PDB entry 3P2S | X-ray diffraction, 1.95 A resolution | chains A and B

# Chain A (and B)
Molecule: Fluoroacetyl coenzyme A thioesterase
From: Streptomyces cattleya
Notes: chain B of this document is another copy of the same molecule, construct and numbering; everything in this record applies to it too
Reference sequence: Q1EMV2 (Q1EMV2_STRCT); residues 1-139 here = UniProt positions 1-139
Sequence (143 residues; row label = number of the first residue in the row; numbers below 1 keep their minus sign (Gly-3 is residue -3)):
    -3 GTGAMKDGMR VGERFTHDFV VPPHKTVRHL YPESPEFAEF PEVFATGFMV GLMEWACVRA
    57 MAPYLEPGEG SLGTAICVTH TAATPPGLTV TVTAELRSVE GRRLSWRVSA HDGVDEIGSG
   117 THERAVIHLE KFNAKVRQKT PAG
Disordered / not traced: -3 to 4, 138-139
Differences from the reference sequence: expression tag (-3 to 0)
UniProt features mapped onto this chain:
  - active site: Thr42, Glu50, His76
  - binding site (substrate): Phe40 to Glu50, Gly69, Arg120
  - binding site (CoA): Gly69, His76, Thr77
  - mutagenesis: Val23 (V23A: Reduced activity), Leu26 (L26A: Reduced activity), Phe33 (F33A: Reduced activity), Phe36 (F36A: Reduced activity), Thr42 (T42A: Reduced activity; T42C/S: Enhancement of acetyl-CoA binding, but reduced activity toward fluoroacetyl-CoA), Glu50 (E50A/Q: Reduced activity and affinity), His76 (H76A: Reduced activity)
What the authors report for this chain:
  - catalytic residues: Thr42, Glu50, His76
  - mutagenesis - T42A (900-fold), T42C (35-fold), T42S, E50Q (3000-fold), H76A (105-fold): decreased catalytic activity
  - mutagenesis - T42S: increased binding to acetyl-CoA
  - mutagenesis - V23A (100-fold), L26A (900-fold), F33A (2800-fold), F36A (100-fold): decreased catalytic activity on fluoroacetyl-CoA
  - mutagenesis - V23A, F36A: unchanged catalytic activity on acetyl-CoA
  - specificity-determining residues: Val23, Phe36
  - mutagenesis - R120A, R120K, R120Q: decreased stability
  - mutagenesis - V23N, V23Q: abolished catalytic activity on fluoroacetyl-CoA
  - mutagenesis - F36A (100-fold): decreased binding to fluoroacetyl-CoA

# How chain A and chain B interact
Cross-chain cystine bridges: Cys73(A)-Cys73(B)
Pairs across the interface (89):
  Phe15(A) - Tyr27(B)  hydrophobic
  His20(A) - Glu29(B)  salt bridge
  Lys21(A) - Leu26(B)  hydrogen bond (side chain-backbone)
  Lys21(A) - Tyr27(B)
  Lys21(A) - Pro28(B)
  Lys21(A) - Glu29(B)  salt bridge
  Leu26(A) - Lys21(B)  hydrogen bond (backbone-side chain)
  Leu26(A) - Leu26(B)  hydrophobic
  Leu26(A) - Phe44(B)
  Leu26(A) - Gly47(B)
  Tyr27(A) - Phe15(B)  hydrophobic
  Tyr27(A) - Lys21(B)
  Tyr27(A) - Phe40(B)
  Tyr27(A) - Phe44(B)  hydrogen bond (side chain-backbone)
  Tyr27(A) - Gly47(B)
  Tyr27(A) - Leu48(B)
  Tyr27(A) - Trp51(B)  hydrophobic
  Pro28(A) - Lys21(B)
  Glu29(A) - His20(B)  salt bridge
  Glu29(A) - Lys21(B)  salt bridge
  Ser30(A) - Trp51(B)  hydrogen bond
  Glu32(A) - Trp51(B)  hydrogen bond
  Glu32(A) - Arg55(B)
  Phe33(A) - Gly47(B)
  Phe33(A) - Trp51(B)
  Glu35(A) - Leu125(B)
  Phe36(A) - Ser67(B)
  Phe36(A) - Leu68(B)  hydrophobic
  Pro37(A) - Phe128(B)  hydrophobic
  Pro37(A) - Asn129(B)
  Val39(A) - Val132(B)  hydrophobic
  Phe40(A) - Tyr27(B)
  Thr42(A) - Val46(B)
  Thr42(A) - Glu50(B)  hydrogen bond
  Thr42(A) - Gly69(B)
  Gly43(A) - Gly43(B)
  Phe44(A) - Leu26(B)
  Phe44(A) - Tyr27(B)  hydrogen bond (backbone-side chain)
  Gly47(A) - Leu26(B)
  Gly47(A) - Tyr27(B)
  Gly47(A) - Phe33(B)
  Leu48(A) - Tyr27(B)
  Glu50(A) - Thr42(B)
  Trp51(A) - Tyr27(B)  hydrophobic
  Trp51(A) - Glu29(B)
  Trp51(A) - Ser30(B)  hydrogen bond
  Trp51(A) - Glu32(B)  hydrogen bond
  Trp51(A) - Phe33(B)  hydrophobic
  Ser67(A) - Phe36(B)
  Gly69(A) - His76(B)
  Thr70(A) - Thr75(B)
  Thr70(A) - His76(B)  hydrogen bond (backbone-backbone)
  Ala71(A) - Val74(B)
  Ile72(A) - Ile72(B)
  Ile72(A) - Cys73(B)
  Ile72(A) - Val74(B)  hydrogen bond (backbone-backbone)
  Cys73(A) - Ile72(B)
  Cys73(A) - Cys73(B)  disulfide
  Val74(A) - Ala71(B)
  Val74(A) - Ile72(B)  hydrogen bond (backbone-backbone)
  Thr75(A) - Thr70(B)
  His76(A) - Gly69(B)
  His76(A) - Thr70(B)  hydrogen bond (backbone-backbone)
  Ala79(A) - Phe128(B)  hydrophobic
  Ala79(A) - Lys135(B)  hydrogen bond (backbone-side chain)
  Pro81(A) - Val132(B)  hydrophobic
  Pro81(A) - Lys135(B)
  Pro81(A) - Thr136(B)
  Pro82(A) - Pro137(B)
  Gly83(A) - Pro137(B)
  Leu84(A) - Lys135(B)
  Asp108(A) - Lys135(B)  salt bridge
  Asp111(A) - Lys135(B)  salt bridge
  Arg120(A) - Phe36(B)
  Phe128(A) - Pro37(B)  hydrophobic
  Phe128(A) - Ala79(B)  hydrophobic
  Asn129(A) - Pro37(B)
  Val132(A) - Val39(B)  hydrophobic
  Val132(A) - Pro81(B)
  Lys135(A) - Ala79(B)  hydrogen bond (side chain-backbone)
  Lys135(A) - Pro81(B)
  Lys135(A) - Leu84(B)
  Lys135(A) - Asp108(B)  salt bridge
  Lys135(A) - Val110(B)
  Lys135(A) - Asp111(B)  salt bridge
  Thr136(A) - Pro81(B)
  Pro137(A) - Pro82(B)
  Pro137(A) - Gly83(B)
  Pro137(A) - Leu84(B)  hydrophobic
Interface residues without a listed pair, chain A (55 interface residues in all): Pro31, Glu38, Met45, Val46, Val54, Arg55, Thr77, Ala78, Val110, Leu125
Interface residues without a listed pair, chain B (55 interface residues in all): Pro31, Glu35, Glu38, Met45, Val54, Ala78, Thr80

# Summary
The chain A/chain B interface involves 55 residues from each chain, with 1 disulfide bond, 15 hydrogen bonds
and 8 salt bridges. Among the polar pairs are His20(A)-Glu29(B), Lys21(A)-Glu29(B) and Asp108(A)-Lys135(B).
From the paper: catalytic residues Thr42(A), Glu50(A) and His76(A); T42A, T42C and T42S of chain A, among
others, reduce catalytic activity; 14 substitutions were tested in all.
Chain A and chain B are both Fluoroacetyl coenzyme A thioesterase (Streptomyces cattleya); the structure,
Crystal structure of the fluoroacetyl-CoA-specific thioesterase FlK in an open conformation, was determined by
X-ray diffraction, deposited together with 3P2Q, 3P2R, 3P3F and 3P3I.
